6PY2 - chains A and C of the 5 polymer chains in the assembly; structure by X-ray diffraction, 2.83 A resolution.

[Chain A]
Molecule: HLA class II histocompatibility antigen DQ alpha chain
Organism: Homo sapiens
UniProtKB: Q08AS3 (Q08AS3_HUMAN); residues -25 to 228 here correspond to UniProt positions 1-254 (UniProt number = residue number + 26)
Sequence (254 residues; numbered -25 to 228; the number before each row is that of its first residue; numbers below 1 keep their minus sign (Met-25 is residue -25)):
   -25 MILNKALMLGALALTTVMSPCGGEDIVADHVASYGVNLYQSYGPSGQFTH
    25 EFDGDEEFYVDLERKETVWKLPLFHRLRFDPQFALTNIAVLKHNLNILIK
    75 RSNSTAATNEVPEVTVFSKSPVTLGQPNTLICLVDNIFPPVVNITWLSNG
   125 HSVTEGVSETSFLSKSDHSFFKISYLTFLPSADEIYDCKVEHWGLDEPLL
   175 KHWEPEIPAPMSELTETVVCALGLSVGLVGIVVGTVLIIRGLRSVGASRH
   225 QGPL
Not modelled in the structure: -25 to -1, 182-228
Cystine bridges: Cys106-Cys162
Covalently attached groups: N-acetylglucosamine (NAG) linked to Asn77, Asn117
Reported in the primary citation:
  - binding site for DQ2.2-glut-L1 (chain C): His24
  - specificity-determining residues: Phe22

[Chain C]
Molecule: DQ2.2-glut-L1
Sequence (12 residues; each row starts with the number of its first residue):
     1 APFSEQEQPVLG

[How chain A and chain C interact]
Residue-residue contacts (29):
  Tyr8(A) with Ser4(C), hydrogen bond (backbone-side chain); Glu5(C), hydrogen bond (backbone-backbone)
  Gly9(A) with Ser4(C)
  Phe22(A) with Ser4(C)
  His24(A) with Phe3(C); Ser4(C), hydrogen bond
  Trp43(A) with Pro2(C), hydrophobic
  Arg52(A) with Ala1(C); Pro2(C)
  Phe53(A) with Pro2(C)
  Phe57(A) with Ser4(C); Glu5(C); Gln6(C)
  Asn61(A) with Glu5(C), hydrogen bond (side chain-backbone); Gln6(C); Glu7(C), hydrogen bond (side chain-backbone)
  Val64(A) with Glu7(C); Gln8(C); Pro9(C)
  Leu65(A) with Glu7(C)
  His67(A) with Val10(C), hydrogen bond (side chain-backbone)
  Asn68(A) with Glu7(C); Gln8(C), hydrogen bond (side chain-backbone); Pro9(C); Val10(C), hydrogen bond (side chain-backbone)
  Ile71(A) with Val10(C), hydrophobic; Gly12(C)
  Arg75(A) with Leu11(C), hydrogen bond (side chain-backbone); Gly12(C)
Also at the interface, not in a pair above, chain A (16 interface residues in all): Leu51
The authors on this interface:
  - interface residues, chain A: His24(A)

[Overview]
The interface between chain A and chain C involves 16 residues on one side and 12 on the other; the contacts
include 9 hydrogen bonds. Polar contacts include Tyr8(A)-Ser4(C), His24(A)-Ser4(C) and Asn61(A)-Glu5(C).
Covalently linked N-acetylglucosamine: at Asn77(A) and Asn117(A). From the paper: a binding site for
DQ2.2-glut-L1 (chain C) at His24(A); the interface residue His24(A).
Chain A is HLA class II histocompatibility antigen DQ alpha chain (Homo sapiens) and chain C is DQ2.2-glut-L1;
the structure, HLA-TCR complex, was determined by X-ray diffraction, deposited together with 6PX6.
